2D6F - chains E and C of the 6 polymer chains in the assembly; structure by X-ray diffraction, 3.15 A resolution.

# Chain E
Molecule: tRNA
Sequence (74 nucleotides; numbered 901 to 975; 1 number in that range is skipped by the numbering (no residue carries it; nothing is unmodelled there); the number before each row is that of its first residue):
   901 AGUCCCGUGG GGUAGUGGUA AUCCUGCUGG GCUUUGGACC CGGCG
   947 ACAGCGGUUC GACUCCGCUC GGGACUACC
Not modelled in the structure: 974-975

# Chain C
Protein: Glutamyl-tRNA(Gln) amidotransferase subunit E
From: Methanothermobacter thermautotrophicus
Notes: EC 6.3.5.-
UniProtKB: O26803 (GATE_METTH); residues 1-619 here = UniProt positions 1-619
Chain sequence (619 residues; row label = number of the first residue in the row):
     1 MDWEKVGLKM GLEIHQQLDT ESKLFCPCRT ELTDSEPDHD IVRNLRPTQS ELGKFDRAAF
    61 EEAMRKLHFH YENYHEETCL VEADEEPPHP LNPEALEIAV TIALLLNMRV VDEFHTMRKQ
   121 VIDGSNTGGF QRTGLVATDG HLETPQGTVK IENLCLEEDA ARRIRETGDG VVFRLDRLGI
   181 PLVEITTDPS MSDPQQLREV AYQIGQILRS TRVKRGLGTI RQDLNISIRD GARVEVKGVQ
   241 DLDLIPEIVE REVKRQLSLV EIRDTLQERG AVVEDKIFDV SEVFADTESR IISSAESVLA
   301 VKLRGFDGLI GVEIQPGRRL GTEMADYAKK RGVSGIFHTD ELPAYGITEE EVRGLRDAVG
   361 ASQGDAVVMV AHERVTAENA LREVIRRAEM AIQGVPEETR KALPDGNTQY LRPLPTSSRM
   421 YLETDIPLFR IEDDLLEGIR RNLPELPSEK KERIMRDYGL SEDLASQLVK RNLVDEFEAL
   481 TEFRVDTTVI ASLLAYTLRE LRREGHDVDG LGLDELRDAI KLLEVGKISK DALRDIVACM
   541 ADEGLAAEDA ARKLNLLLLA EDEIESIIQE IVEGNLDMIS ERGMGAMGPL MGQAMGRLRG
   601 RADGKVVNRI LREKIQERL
Not modelled in the structure: 49-58, 478-485, 504-619
Metal / ion sites: Zn2+: Cys-26, Cys-28, Cys-79, Glu-82

# How chain E and chain C interact
Pairs across the interface (22; chain E residue first):
  A901(E) with Gln-240(C), sugar contact; Asp-241(C), phosphate contact; Leu-242(C), phosphate contact; Asp-243(C), phosphate contact
  G902(E) with Leu-217(C), sugar contact
  C904(E) with Arg-502(C), salt bridge to the phosphate
  G952(E) with Asp-463(C), hydrogen bond to the base
  G953(E) with Ser-461(C), hydrogen bond to the phosphate; Asp-463(C), sugar contact; Leu-464(C), sugar contact; Tyr-496(C), hydrogen bond to the sugar
  U954(E) with Ser-461(C), phosphate contact; Leu-464(C), sugar contact; Tyr-496(C), sugar contact
  C961(E) with Glu-500(C), hydrogen bond to the sugar
  C962(E) with Gln-467(C), sugar contact; Ala-495(C), sugar contact; Tyr-496(C), sugar contact; Arg-499(C), phosphate contact; Glu-500(C), phosphate contact
  G963(E) with Gln-467(C), hydrogen bond to the sugar; Arg-499(C), salt bridge to the phosphate
Also at the interface, not in a pair above, chain E (11 interface residues in all): U903, A973
Also at the interface, not in a pair above, chain C (16 interface residues in all): Thr-488, Ser-492

# In short
Chain E and chain C form an interface of 11 and 16 residues respectively; the contacts include 5 hydrogen
bonds and 2 salt bridges. Polar pairs include G952(E)/Asp-463(C), G953(E)/Tyr-496(C) and C961(E)/Glu-500(C).
The Zn2+ site is built by Cys-26(C), Cys-28(C), Cys-79(C) and Glu-82(C).
Chain E is tRNA and chain C is Glutamyl-tRNA(Gln) amidotransferase subunit E (Methanothermobacter
thermautotrophicus); the structure, Crystal structure of Glu-tRNA(Gln) amidotransferase in the complex with
tRNA(Gln), was determined by X-ray diffraction.
